7DO6 - chains A and D of the 4 polymer chains in the assembly; structure by X-ray diffraction, 2.37 A resolution.

== Chain A (and D) ==
Name: Short-chain dehydrogenase/reductase SDR
From: Azotobacter vinelandii (strain DJ / ATCC BAA-1303)
Notes: chain D of this document is another copy of the same molecule, construct and numbering; everything in this record applies to it too
Reference sequence: C1DMX5 (C1DMX5_AZOVD); residue numbers follow UniProt; this construct covers 2-256
Amino-acid sequence (267 residues; numbered -10 to 256; the number before each row is that of its first residue; numbers below 1 keep their minus sign (Met-10 is residue -10)):
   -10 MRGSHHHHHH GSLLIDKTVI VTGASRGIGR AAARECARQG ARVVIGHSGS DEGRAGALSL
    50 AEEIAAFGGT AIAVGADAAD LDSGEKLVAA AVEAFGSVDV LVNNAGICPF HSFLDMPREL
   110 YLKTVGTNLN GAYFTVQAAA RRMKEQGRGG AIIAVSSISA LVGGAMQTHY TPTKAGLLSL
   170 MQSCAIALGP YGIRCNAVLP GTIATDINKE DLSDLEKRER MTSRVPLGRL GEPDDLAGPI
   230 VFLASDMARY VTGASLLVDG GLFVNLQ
Not modelled in the structure: -10 to 0, 194-202 (chain D: -10 to 0)
Differences from the reference sequence: initiating methionine (-10); expression tag (-9 to 1)
Residues lining bound ligands: NADP (NAP; NADP nicotinamide-adenine-dinucleotide phosphate): Gly12, Ala13, Ser14, Arg15, Gly16, Ile17, Gly18, His36, Ser37, Gly38, Ser39, Gly42, Ala65, Asp66, Ala67, Ala68, Asn93, Ala94, Gly95, Ile96, Thr116, Val144, Ser145, Ser146, Tyr159, Lys163, Pro189, Gly190, Thr191, Ile192
Curated features (UniProtKB/Swiss-Prot):
  - active site: Ser146 (Proton donor), Tyr159 (Proton acceptor), Lys163 (Lowers pKa of active site Tyr)
  - binding site (NADP(+)): Gly12, Ser14, Arg15, Ile17, Ser37, Asp66, Ala67, Asn93, Tyr159, Lys163, Ile192
  - binding site (beta-L-rhamnose): Ser146, Ser148, Gln156, Tyr159, Thr191, Asn197
  - mutagenesis: Arg15 (R15T: Increases specificity toward NAD(+). Shows a strong decrease in catalytic efficiency with NADP(+)), Ser37 (S37H: Increases specificity toward NAD(+). Shows a strong decrease in catalytic efficiency with NADP(+) and an increase in catalytic efficiency with NAD(+)), Phe99 (F99A/Y: Shows a strong decrease in catalytic efficiency with L-rhamnose, L-lyxose and L-mannose), Gln156 (Q156A: Almost loss of activity with L-rhamnose as substrate), Thr191 (T191F: Retains 4% of wild-type activity with L-rhamnose as substrate), Ile196 (I196A: Shows a strong decrease in catalytic efficiency with L-rhamnose as substrate, but does not affect catalytic efficiency with L-lyxose and L-mannose), Asp200 (D200A: Retains 16% of wild-type activity with L-rhamnose as substrate; D200H: Retains 22% of wild-type activity with L-rhamnose as substrate)

== Interface between chain A and chain D ==
Contacting residue pairs (69):
  Gln171(A) with Val253(D)
  Ala174(A) with Pro215(D)
  Ile175(A) with Pro215(D), hydrophobic; Val253(D), hydrophobic; Asn254(D)
  Gly178(A) with Pro215(D); Leu216(D)
  Pro179(A) with Pro215(D)
  Thr191(A) with Tyr239(D)
  Val214(A) with Tyr239(D)
  Pro215(A) with Ala174(D); Gly178(D); Pro179(D)
  Leu216(A) with Gly178(D); Arg238(D); Tyr239(D), hydrophobic; Thr241(D)
  Arg218(A) with Arg238(D); Tyr239(D), hydrogen bond (backbone-side chain)
  Leu219(A) with Tyr239(D)
  Gly220(A) with Tyr239(D), hydrogen bond (backbone-side chain)
  Asp223(A) with Arg238(D), salt bridge
  Asp224(A) with Arg238(D), salt bridge; Tyr239(D)
  Gly227(A) with Phe231(D); Met236(D)
  Pro228(A) with Phe231(D), hydrophobic; Met236(D)
  Phe231(A) with Pro228(D), hydrophobic; Phe231(D), hydrophobic; Met236(D), hydrophobic; Leu245(D), hydrophobic
  Met236(A) with Gly227(D); Pro228(D)
  Arg238(A) with Leu216(D); Asp223(D); Asp224(D), salt bridge
  Tyr239(A) with Thr191(D); Val214(D); Leu216(D), hydrophobic; Arg218(D), hydrogen bond (side chain-backbone); Leu219(D); Gly220(D), hydrogen bond (side chain-backbone); Asp224(D); Val247(D); Asp248(D); Gly249(D), hydrogen bond (backbone-backbone)
  Val240(A) with Leu246(D)
  Thr241(A) with Leu216(D); Asp248(D); Gly249(D); Gly250(D), hydrogen bond (backbone-backbone)
  Gly242(A) with Val253(D)
  Ala243(A) with Leu246(D)
  Ser244(A) with Ser244(D)
  Leu245(A) with Phe231(D), hydrophobic
  Leu246(A) with Val240(D); Ala243(D)
  Val247(A) with Tyr239(D); Val240(D), hydrophobic
  Asp248(A) with Tyr239(D), hydrogen bond (backbone-backbone); Thr241(D)
  Gly249(A) with Tyr239(D), hydrogen bond (backbone-backbone); Thr241(D)
  Gly250(A) with Thr241(D), hydrogen bond (backbone-backbone)
  Val253(A) with Gln171(D); Ile175(D); Gly242(D)
  Asn254(A) with Ile175(D)
Interface residues without a listed pair, chain A (35 interface residues in all): Leu2, Ile192
Interface residues without a listed pair, chain D (37 interface residues in all): Leu2, Gly181, Ile192, Val230

== Overview ==
Chain A and chain D form an interface of 35 and 37 residues respectively; the contacts include 9 hydrogen
bonds and 3 salt bridges. Polar contacts include Asp223(A)-Arg238(D), Asp224(A)-Arg238(D) and
Arg218(A)-Tyr239(D). Ligands of chain A: NADP.
Both chains are Short-chain dehydrogenase/reductase SDR (Azotobacter vinelandii (strain DJ / ATCC BAA-1303)).
Entry 7DO6 (Crystal structure of Azotobacter vinelandii L-rhamnose 1-dehydrogenase(NADP bound-form)) was
determined by X-ray diffraction together with 7B81, 7DO5 and 7DO7 from the same study.
